9G3D - chains A and B of the 4 polymer chains in the assembly; structure by electron microscopy, 3.24 A resolution.

# Chain A (and B)
Name: Peptide antibiotic transporter SbmA
From: Escherichia coli
Notes: chain B of this document is another copy of the same molecule, construct and numbering; everything in this record applies to it too
UniProtKB: P0AFY6 (SBMA_ECOLI); numbering as in UniProt (aligned over 2-406)
Chain sequence (426 residues; numbered 0 to 425; the number before each row is that of its first residue; numbering starts at 0):
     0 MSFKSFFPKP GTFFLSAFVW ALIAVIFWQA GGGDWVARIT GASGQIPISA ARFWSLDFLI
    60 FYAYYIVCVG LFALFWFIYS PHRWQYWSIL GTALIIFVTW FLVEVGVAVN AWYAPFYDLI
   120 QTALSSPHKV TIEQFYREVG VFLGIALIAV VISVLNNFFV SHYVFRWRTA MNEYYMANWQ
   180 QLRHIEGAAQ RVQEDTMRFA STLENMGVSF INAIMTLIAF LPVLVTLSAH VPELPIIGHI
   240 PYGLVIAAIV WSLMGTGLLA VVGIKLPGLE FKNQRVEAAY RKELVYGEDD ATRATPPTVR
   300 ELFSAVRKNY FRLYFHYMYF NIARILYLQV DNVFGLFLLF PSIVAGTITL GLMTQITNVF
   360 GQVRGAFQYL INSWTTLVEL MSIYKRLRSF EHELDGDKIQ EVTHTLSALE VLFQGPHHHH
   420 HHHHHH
Unresolved in the structure: 0-5, 394-425 (chain B: 0-1, 395-425)
Differences from the reference sequence: initiating methionine (0); expression tag (1, 407-425)
Residues lining bound ligands: phosphatidylglycerol (PGT; (1S)-2-{[{[(2R)-2,3-dihydroxypropyl]oxy}(hydroxy)phosphoryl]oxy}-1-[(palmitoyloxy)methyl]ethyl stearate): Phe12, Phe13, Ala16, Trp19, Ala20, Ala23, Val24, Trp27, Gln28, Ile45, Asp56, Phe57, Phe60, Tyr63, Tyr64, Cys67, Val68, Phe71, Ile88, Thr91, Ala92, Ile95, Trp99, Glu103, Gly206, Phe209, Ile210, Met214

# Interface between chain A and chain B
Residue-residue contacts - 126 pairs, chain A then chain B:
  Phe115(A) - Leu335(B)  hydrophobic
  Phe115(A) - Phe339(B)  hydrophobic
  Tyr116(A) - Leu335(B)
  Ile119(A) - Met352(B)  hydrophobic
  Ala122(A) - Ile342(B)
  Leu123(A) - Ile342(B)  hydrophobic
  Leu123(A) - Ile347(B)
  Pro126(A) - Val343(B)
  Pro126(A) - Ala344(B)
  His127(A) - Val343(B)  hydrogen bond (backbone-backbone)
  His127(A) - Ala344(B)
  Val129(A) - Val343(B)
  Ile131(A) - Pro340(B)  hydrophobic
  Ile131(A) - Val343(B)  hydrophobic
  Phe134(A) - Phe339(B)  hydrophobic
  Phe134(A) - Ile342(B)  hydrophobic
  Phe134(A) - Val343(B)  hydrophobic
  Tyr135(A) - Pro234(B)
  Tyr135(A) - Phe336(B)  hydrophobic
  Val138(A) - Phe339(B)  hydrophobic
  Phe141(A) - Gln328(B)
  Phe141(A) - Val332(B)  hydrophobic
  Ala145(A) - Gln328(B)
  Val149(A) - Ile324(B)  hydrophobic
  Val149(A) - Leu325(B)  hydrophobic
  Val149(A) - Gln328(B)
  Ser152(A) - Ile324(B)
  Val153(A) - Met317(B)  hydrophobic
  Val153(A) - Asn320(B)
  Val153(A) - Ile321(B)  hydrophobic
  Val153(A) - Ile324(B)  hydrophobic
  Asn156(A) - Asn320(B)
  Phe157(A) - Tyr313(B)
  His161(A) - Tyr313(B)
  Phe164(A) - Phe302(B)  hydrophobic
  Phe164(A) - Arg306(B)
  Phe164(A) - Tyr309(B)  hydrophobic
  Phe164(A) - Phe310(B)  hydrophobic
  Arg165(A) - Phe310(B)
  Arg167(A) - Glu276(B)  salt bridge
  Arg167(A) - Tyr279(B)
  Arg167(A) - Phe302(B)
  Thr168(A) - Phe302(B)
  Asn171(A) - Tyr279(B)  hydrogen bond
  Met175(A) - Tyr279(B)
  Met175(A) - Leu283(B)  hydrophobic
  Met175(A) - Val298(B)  hydrophobic
  Trp178(A) - Leu283(B)  hydrophobic
  Trp178(A) - Ala293(B)
  Arg182(A) - Gly286(B)
  Arg182(A) - Glu287(B)
  Ile184(A) - Glu287(B)
  Ala187(A) - Glu287(B)  hydrogen bond (backbone-side chain)
  Ala188(A) - Leu283(B)  hydrophobic
  Ala188(A) - Val284(B)  hydrophobic
  Ala188(A) - Glu287(B)
  Gln189(A) - Arg280(B)
  Val191(A) - Leu283(B)  hydrophobic
  Gln192(A) - Glu276(B)  hydrogen bond
  Gln192(A) - Tyr279(B)
  Gln192(A) - Arg280(B)
  Met196(A) - Tyr309(B)
  Pro234(A) - Tyr135(B)
  Glu276(A) - Arg167(B)  salt bridge
  Glu276(A) - Gln192(B)  hydrogen bond
  Tyr279(A) - Arg167(B)
  Tyr279(A) - Asn171(B)  hydrogen bond
  Tyr279(A) - Met175(B)
  Tyr279(A) - Gln192(B)
  Arg280(A) - Ala188(B)
  Arg280(A) - Gln189(B)
  Arg280(A) - Gln192(B)  hydrogen bond
  Arg280(A) - Glu193(B)  salt bridge
  Leu283(A) - Met175(B)  hydrophobic
  Leu283(A) - Trp178(B)  hydrophobic
  Leu283(A) - Ala188(B)
  Leu283(A) - Val191(B)  hydrophobic
  Val284(A) - Ala188(B)  hydrophobic
  Gly286(A) - Arg182(B)
  Glu287(A) - Arg182(B)  hydrogen bond (backbone-side chain)
  Glu287(A) - Ile184(B)
  Glu287(A) - Ala187(B)
  Glu287(A) - Ala188(B)  hydrogen bond (side chain-backbone)
  Asp289(A) - Arg182(B)  hydrogen bond (backbone-side chain)
  Ala293(A) - Trp178(B)
  Val298(A) - Met175(B)  hydrophobic
  Phe302(A) - Arg167(B)
  Phe302(A) - Thr168(B)
  Phe302(A) - Asn171(B)
  Arg306(A) - Phe164(B)
  Tyr309(A) - Phe164(B)  hydrophobic
  Phe310(A) - Phe164(B)  hydrophobic
  Phe310(A) - Arg165(B)
  Tyr313(A) - Phe157(B)
  Tyr313(A) - His161(B)
  Met317(A) - Val153(B)  hydrophobic
  Asn320(A) - Val153(B)
  Asn320(A) - Asn156(B)  hydrogen bond
  Ile321(A) - Val153(B)  hydrophobic
  Ile324(A) - Val149(B)  hydrophobic
  Ile324(A) - Ser152(B)
  Ile324(A) - Val153(B)  hydrophobic
  Leu325(A) - Val149(B)  hydrophobic
  Gln328(A) - Phe141(B)
  Gln328(A) - Ala145(B)
  Gln328(A) - Val149(B)
  Val332(A) - Phe141(B)  hydrophobic
  Leu335(A) - Phe115(B)  hydrophobic
  Leu335(A) - Tyr116(B)
  Phe336(A) - Tyr135(B)  hydrophobic
  Phe339(A) - Phe115(B)  hydrophobic
  Phe339(A) - Phe134(B)  hydrophobic
  Phe339(A) - Val138(B)  hydrophobic
  Pro340(A) - Ile131(B)  hydrophobic
  Ile342(A) - Ala122(B)
  Ile342(A) - Leu123(B)  hydrophobic
  Ile342(A) - Phe134(B)  hydrophobic
  Val343(A) - Pro126(B)
  Val343(A) - His127(B)  hydrogen bond (backbone-backbone)
  Val343(A) - Val129(B)
  Val343(A) - Ile131(B)  hydrophobic
  Val343(A) - Phe134(B)  hydrophobic
  Ala344(A) - Pro126(B)
  Ala344(A) - His127(B)
  Ile347(A) - Leu123(B)
  Met352(A) - Ile119(B)  hydrophobic
Other interface residues (no listed pair), chain A (82 interface residues in all): Trp111, Gln120, Thr130, Leu146, Ala148, Ser160, Gly186, Glu193, Ile235, Val305, Phe314, Asn331, Gly345, Thr348, Leu349
Other interface residues (no listed pair), chain B (79 interface residues in all): Trp111, Gln120, Thr130, Ala148, Ser160, Gly186, Met196, Ile235, Ala290, Phe314, Gly345, Thr348, Leu349

# Overview
The interface between chain A and chain B involves 82 residues on one side and 79 on the other; the contacts
include 12 hydrogen bonds and 3 salt bridges. Polar pairs include Arg167(A)-Glu276(B), Arg280(A)-Glu193(B) and
Asn171(A)-Tyr279(B). Bound to chain A: phosphatidylglycerol.
Chain A and chain B are both Peptide antibiotic transporter SbmA (Escherichia coli); the structure, Cryo-EM
structure of SbmA in the inward-facing-narrow conformation bound to 2 sybodies, was determined by electron
microscopy.
